PDB entry 6CEZ | X-ray diffraction, 2.40 A resolution | chains L and H of the 3 polymer chains in the assembly

Chain L:
Protein: Light chain of Fab fragment of rabbit anti-HIV1 gp120 V2 mAb 16C2
Organism: Oryctolagus cuniculus
Notes: antibody fragment or engineered binder
Chain sequence (213 residues; each row starts with the number of its first residue; a row labelled like 27A-27B holds insertion residues (27A, then the next letters in order)):
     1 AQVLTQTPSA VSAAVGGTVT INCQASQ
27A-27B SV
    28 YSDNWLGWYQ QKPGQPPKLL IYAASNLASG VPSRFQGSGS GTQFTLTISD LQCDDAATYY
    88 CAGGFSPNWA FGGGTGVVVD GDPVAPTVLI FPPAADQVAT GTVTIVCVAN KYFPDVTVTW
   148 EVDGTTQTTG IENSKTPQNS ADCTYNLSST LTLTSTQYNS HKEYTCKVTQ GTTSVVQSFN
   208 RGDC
Disordered / not traced: 1
Cystine bridges: Cys23-Cys88, Cys80-Cys170, Cys134-Cys193

Chain H:
Protein: Heavy chain of Fab fragment of rabbit anti-HIV1 gp120 V2 mAb 16C2
Organism: Oryctolagus cuniculus
Notes: antibody fragment or engineered binder
Chain sequence (225 residues; row label = number of the first residue in the row; a row labelled like 82A-82C holds insertion residues (82A, then the next letters in order); numbers below 1 keep their minus sign (Asp-1 is residue -1)):
    -1 DTPQELVESG GGLVQPGGSL KLSCKASGID FNNCGVTWVR QAPGQGLEWI AYIY
   52A T
    53 GLGVGHYASS VEGRFTVSSD NAQNAVFLQM
82A-82C TSL
    83 TASDTATYFC ARDGVMSG
100A-100F VEGYYF
   101 NLWGPGTLVT VSSGQPKAPS VFPLAPCCGD TPSSTVTLGC LVKGYLPEPV TVTWNSGTLT
   161 NGVRTFPSVR QSSGLYSLSS VVSVTSSSQP VTCNVAHPAT NTKVDKTVAP STC
Disordered / not traced: -1 to 1
Cystine bridges: Cys22-Cys92, Cys128-Cys213, Cys140-Cys193

Interface between chain L and chain H:
Residue-residue contacts (70):
  Asn31(L) - Val100A(H)
  Asn31(L) - Tyr100D(H)
  Asn31(L) - Tyr100E(H)  hydrogen bond (backbone-side chain)
  Trp32(L) - Tyr100D(H)  hydrophobic
  Trp32(L) - Tyr100E(H)  hydrogen bond (backbone-side chain)
  Leu33(L) - Tyr100E(H)  hydrogen bond (backbone-side chain)
  Gly34(L) - Tyr100E(H)
  Tyr36(L) - Tyr100E(H)
  Tyr36(L) - Phe100F(H)  hydrogen bond (side chain-backbone)
  Gln38(L) - Gln39(H)  hydrogen bond
  Gln38(L) - Leu45(H)
  Pro43(L) - Phe91(H)  hydrophobic
  Pro43(L) - Trp103(H)  hydrophobic
  Pro43(L) - Gly104(H)
  Pro44(L) - Leu45(H)  hydrophobic
  Pro44(L) - Trp103(H)
  Leu46(L) - Glu100B(H)
  Leu46(L) - Tyr100E(H)  hydrophobic
  Tyr49(L) - Glu100B(H)
  Tyr49(L) - Tyr100E(H)  hydrophobic
  Ala50(L) - Tyr100E(H)  hydrogen bond (backbone-side chain)
  Ala55(L) - Glu100B(H)
  Ser56(L) - Met98(H)
  Ser56(L) - Glu100B(H)
  Tyr87(L) - Gln39(H)  hydrogen bond
  Tyr87(L) - Gln43(H)
  Tyr87(L) - Gly44(H)
  Tyr87(L) - Leu45(H)
  Pro94(L) - Trp47(H)
  Pro94(L) - His58(H)
  Asn95(L) - Trp47(H)
  Trp96(L) - Trp47(H)
  Trp96(L) - Tyr100E(H)  hydrophobic
  Trp96(L) - Phe100F(H)
  Phe98(L) - Val37(H)  hydrophobic
  Phe98(L) - Leu45(H)
  Phe98(L) - Trp47(H)
  Phe98(L) - Phe100F(H)  hydrophobic
  Leu116(L) - Thr137(H)
  Phe118(L) - Leu124(H)
  Phe118(L) - Ala125(H)
  Phe118(L) - Thr137(H)
  Pro119(L) - Ala125(H)
  Pro119(L) - Cys127(H)  hydrophobic
  Ala121(L) - Pro123(H)
  Asp123(L) - Phe122(H)
  Gln124(L) - Phe122(H)
  Thr129(L) - Lys143(H)
  Thr131(L) - Leu141(H)
  Thr131(L) - Lys143(H)  hydrogen bond
  Val133(L) - Leu124(H)  hydrophobic
  Val135(L) - Phe166(H)  hydrophobic
  Asn137(L) - Arg164(H)  hydrogen bond
  Glu159(L) - Val169(H)
  Glu159(L) - Gln171(H)  hydrogen bond
  Asn160(L) - Val169(H)
  Ser161(L) - Phe166(H)
  Ser161(L) - Pro167(H)  hydrogen bond (side chain-backbone)
  Ser161(L) - Val169(H)
  Lys162(L) - Pro167(H)
  Thr163(L) - Phe166(H)
  Asn173(L) - Arg164(H)
  Asn173(L) - Phe166(H)
  Leu174(L) - Phe166(H)
  Ser175(L) - Phe166(H)
  Gln204(L) - Asp130(H)
  Asp210(L) - Cys127(H)
  Asp210(L) - Cys128(H)
  Cys211(L) - Cys127(H)  disulfide
  Cys211(L) - Thr212(H)
Interface residues without a listed pair, chain L (48 interface residues in all): Asp30, Ala51, Ile117, Thr127, Thr179, Ser205, Phe206, Asn207
Interface residues without a listed pair, chain H (38 interface residues in all): Glu46, Asn101, Pro126, Gly129, Ser179, Val181
Inter-chain disulfides: Cys211(L)-Cys127(H)

Overview:
48 residues of chain L face 38 of chain H across their interface; the contacts include 1 disulfide bond and 11
hydrogen bonds. Polar pairs include Asn31(L)-Tyr100E(H), Trp32(L)-Tyr100E(H) and Leu33(L)-Tyr100E(H).
Chain L is Light chain of Fab fragment of rabbit anti-HIV1 gp120 V2 mAb 16C2 and chain H is Heavy chain of Fab
fragment of rabbit anti-HIV1 gp120 V2 mAb 16C2, both from Oryctolagus cuniculus; the structure, Crystal
Structure of Rabbit Anti-HIV-1 gp120 V2 Fab 16C2 in complex with V2 peptide ConB, was determined by X-ray
diffraction.
